Entry 7W5V (X-ray diffraction, 1.81 A resolution); this record covers chain A.

== Chain A ==
Name: nonheme iron and alpha-ketoglutarate dependent halogenase
Source organism: Actinomadura sp. ATCC 39365
UniProt: A0A1U8X168 (A0A1U8X168_9ACTN); residues 1-310 here = UniProt positions 1-310
Chain sequence (320 residues; numbered -9 to 310; the number before each row is that of its first residue; numbers below 1 keep their minus sign (Ala-9 is residue -9)):
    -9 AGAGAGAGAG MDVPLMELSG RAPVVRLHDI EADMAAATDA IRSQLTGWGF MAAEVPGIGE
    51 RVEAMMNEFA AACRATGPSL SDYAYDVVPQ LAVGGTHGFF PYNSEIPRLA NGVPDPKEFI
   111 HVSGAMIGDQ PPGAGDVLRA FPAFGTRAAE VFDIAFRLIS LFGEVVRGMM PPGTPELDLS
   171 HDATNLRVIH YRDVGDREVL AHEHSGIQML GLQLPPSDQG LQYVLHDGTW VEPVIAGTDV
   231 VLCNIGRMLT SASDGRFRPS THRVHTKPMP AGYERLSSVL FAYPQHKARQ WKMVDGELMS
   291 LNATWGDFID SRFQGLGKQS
Not modelled in the structure: -9 to 0, 303-310
Construct notes: expression tag (-9 to 0)
Ion coordination: Fe ion: His194, His252
From the paper describing this entry:
  - binding site for phosphate ion: Lys107, Arg177, Tyr181
  - mutagenesis - K107A, H111A, R177A, Q198A, F271A: abolished catalytic activity
  - mutagenesis - H192A, Y273A: decreased catalytic activity
  - catalytic residues: Arg177, His192 (proposed by the authors, not directly observed)

== Overview ==
His194 and His252 form the Fe ion site. The paper reports catalytic residues Arg177 and His192; K107A, H111A
and R177A, among others, abolish catalytic activity; 7 substitutions were tested in all.
Chain A is nonheme iron and alpha-ketoglutarate dependent halogenase (Actinomadura sp. ATCC 39365); the
structure, A nonheme iron- and alpha-ketoglutarate- dependent halogenase that catalyzes nucleotide substrates,
was determined by X-ray diffraction together with 7W5S and 7W5T from the same study.
